Entry 2BEB (X-ray diffraction, 2.81 A resolution); this record covers chain A.

== Chain A ==
Molecule: Chymotrypsin inhibitor 3
Organism: Psophocarpus tetragonolobus
UniProt: P10822 (ICW3_PSOTE); residues 4-186 here correspond to UniProt positions 25-207 (UniProt number = residue number + 21)
Amino-acid sequence (186 residues; numbered 1 to 186; the number before each row is that of its first residue):
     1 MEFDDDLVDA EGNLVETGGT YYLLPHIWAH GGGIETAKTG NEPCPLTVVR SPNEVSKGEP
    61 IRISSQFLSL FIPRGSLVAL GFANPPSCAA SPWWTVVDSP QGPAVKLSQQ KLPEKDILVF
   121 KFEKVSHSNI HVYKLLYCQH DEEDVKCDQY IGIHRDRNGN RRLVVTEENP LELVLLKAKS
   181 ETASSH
Unresolved in the structure: 1-5, 142-144, 179-186
Cystine bridges: C44-C88, C138-C147
Differences from the reference sequence: cloning artifact (1-3); engineered mutation T17 (Asn38 in P10822)

== In short ==
Chain A is Chymotrypsin inhibitor 3 (Psophocarpus tetragonolobus); the structure, X-ray structure of Asn to
Thr mutant of Winged Bean Chymotrypsin inhibitor, was determined by X-ray diffraction, deposited together with
2BEA, 2ESU and 2ET2.
